Entry 8A2J (X-ray diffraction, 2.32 A resolution); this record covers chains A and B.

Chain A (and B):
Name: Stimulator of interferon genes protein
Organism: Homo sapiens
Notes: chain B of this document is another copy of the same molecule, construct and numbering; everything in this record applies to it too
Reference sequence: Q86WV6 (STING_HUMAN); numbering as in UniProt (aligned over 140-379)
Chain sequence (241 residues; row label = number of the first residue in the row):
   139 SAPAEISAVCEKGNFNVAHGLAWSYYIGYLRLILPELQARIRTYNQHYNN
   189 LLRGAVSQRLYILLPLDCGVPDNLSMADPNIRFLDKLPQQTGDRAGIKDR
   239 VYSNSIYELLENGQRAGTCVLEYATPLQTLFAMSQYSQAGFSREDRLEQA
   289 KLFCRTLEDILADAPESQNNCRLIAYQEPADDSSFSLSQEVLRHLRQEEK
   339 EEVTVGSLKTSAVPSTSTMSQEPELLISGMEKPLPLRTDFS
Not modelled in the structure: 139-150, 318-319, 338-379 (chain B: 139-152, 188-192, 318, 338-379)
Differences from the reference sequence: expression tag (139); variant R232 (His in Q86WV6)
Ligand contacts: KWO (2-azanyl-9-[(1R,6R,8R,9R,10S,15R,17R,18R)-8-[4-azanyl-5-(4-phenylphenyl)pyrrolo[2,3-d]pyrimidin-7-yl]-3,9,12,18-tetrakis(oxidanyl)-3,12-bis(oxidanylidene)-2,4,7,11,13,16-hexaoxa-3$l5,12$l5-diphosphatricyclo[13.2.1.06,10]octadecan-17-yl]-1H-purin-6-one): S162, Y163, G166, Y167, R232, I235, R238, Y240, E260, Y261, T263, P264, T267
What the authors report for this chain:
  - binding site for KWO: Y167, R232, R238, V239, Y240, T263
  - conformationally variable residues (order/disorder transition, side-chain flip): R238, Y240

Interface between chain A and chain B:
Pairs across the interface (80):
  G151(A) with F153(B)
  N154(A) with F153(B); N154(B), hydrogen bond; V155(B)
  V155(A) with F153(B), hydrophobic; N154(B)
  H157(A) with A277(B), hydrogen bond (side chain-backbone)
  G158(A) with V155(B); L159(B)
  L159(A) with G158(B)
  W161(A) with M271(B), hydrophobic; Y274(B), hydrophobic; Q276(B); A277(B)
  S162(A) with L159(B); T267(B)
  I165(A) with A270(B), hydrophobic; Y274(B), hydrophobic
  Y167(A) with I235(B)
  R169(A) with Y274(B), hydrogen bond
  V208(A) with A233(B), hydrophobic
  P209(A) with A233(B)
  D210(A) with D231(B); R232(B); A233(B), hydrogen bond (side chain-backbone); G234(B), hydrogen bond (backbone-backbone)
  L212(A) with G234(B)
  D231(A) with D210(B)
  R232(A) with D210(B); T263(B); Q266(B), hydrogen bond
  A233(A) with V208(B), hydrophobic; P209(B); D210(B), hydrogen bond (backbone-side chain); E260(B); Y261(B), hydrogen bond (backbone-backbone); T263(B)
  G234(A) with D210(B), hydrogen bond (backbone-backbone); S243(B); Y245(B), hydrogen bond (backbone-side chain); L259(B)
  I235(A) with Y167(B); S241(B); S243(B); E260(B)
  K236(A) with F221(B); S241(B), hydrogen bond (backbone-side chain); S243(B), hydrogen bond (backbone-side chain)
  D237(A) with S241(B)
  R238(A) with T263(B)
  S241(A) with I235(B)
  S243(A) with G234(B); I235(B); K236(B), hydrogen bond (side chain-backbone)
  Y245(A) with G234(B), hydrogen bond (side chain-backbone)
  L259(A) with G234(B)
  E260(A) with A233(B); I235(B)
  Y261(A) with A233(B), hydrogen bond (backbone-backbone)
  T263(A) with R232(B); A233(B)
  Q266(A) with R232(B), hydrogen bond
  T267(A) with G158(B); S162(B)
  A270(A) with I165(B), hydrophobic
  M271(A) with H157(B); G158(B); W161(B)
  Y274(A) with W161(B), hydrophobic; I165(B), hydrophobic; R169(B), hydrogen bond
  Q276(A) with W161(B); D297(B); I298(B), hydrogen bond (side chain-backbone); D301(B), hydrogen bond
  A277(A) with W161(B)
  F279(A) with F153(B)
  D297(A) with Q276(B), hydrogen bond (backbone-side chain)
  I298(A) with Q276(B)
  D301(A) with Q276(B)
Interface residues without a listed pair, chain A (45 interface residues in all): Y164, F221, V239, N242
Interface residues without a listed pair, chain B (43 interface residues in all): L212, Q227, D237, V239, N242

In short:
The interface between chain A and chain B involves 45 residues on one side and 43 on the other, with 20
hydrogen bonds. Among the polar pairs are N154(A)-N154(B), H157(A)-A277(B) and R169(A)-Y274(B). The paper
reports a binding site for KWO at Y167(A), R232(A) and R238(A) among others; conformational variability at
R238(A) and Y240(A).
Chain A and chain B are both Stimulator of interferon genes protein (Homo sapiens); the structure, human STING
in complex with 2'-3'-cyclic-GMP-7-deaza(4-biphenylyl)-AMP, was determined by X-ray diffraction (same
publication as 8A2H, 8A2I and 8A2K).
